Entry 5JJS (X-ray diffraction, 1.65 A resolution); this record covers chain A.

== Chain A ==
Protein: Genome polyprotein
Organism: Dengue virus 3
UniProt: Q6DLV0 (Q6DLV0_9FLAV); residues 4-895 here correspond to UniProt positions 2494-3385 (UniProt number = residue number + 2490)
Sequence (892 residues; row label = number of the first residue in the row):
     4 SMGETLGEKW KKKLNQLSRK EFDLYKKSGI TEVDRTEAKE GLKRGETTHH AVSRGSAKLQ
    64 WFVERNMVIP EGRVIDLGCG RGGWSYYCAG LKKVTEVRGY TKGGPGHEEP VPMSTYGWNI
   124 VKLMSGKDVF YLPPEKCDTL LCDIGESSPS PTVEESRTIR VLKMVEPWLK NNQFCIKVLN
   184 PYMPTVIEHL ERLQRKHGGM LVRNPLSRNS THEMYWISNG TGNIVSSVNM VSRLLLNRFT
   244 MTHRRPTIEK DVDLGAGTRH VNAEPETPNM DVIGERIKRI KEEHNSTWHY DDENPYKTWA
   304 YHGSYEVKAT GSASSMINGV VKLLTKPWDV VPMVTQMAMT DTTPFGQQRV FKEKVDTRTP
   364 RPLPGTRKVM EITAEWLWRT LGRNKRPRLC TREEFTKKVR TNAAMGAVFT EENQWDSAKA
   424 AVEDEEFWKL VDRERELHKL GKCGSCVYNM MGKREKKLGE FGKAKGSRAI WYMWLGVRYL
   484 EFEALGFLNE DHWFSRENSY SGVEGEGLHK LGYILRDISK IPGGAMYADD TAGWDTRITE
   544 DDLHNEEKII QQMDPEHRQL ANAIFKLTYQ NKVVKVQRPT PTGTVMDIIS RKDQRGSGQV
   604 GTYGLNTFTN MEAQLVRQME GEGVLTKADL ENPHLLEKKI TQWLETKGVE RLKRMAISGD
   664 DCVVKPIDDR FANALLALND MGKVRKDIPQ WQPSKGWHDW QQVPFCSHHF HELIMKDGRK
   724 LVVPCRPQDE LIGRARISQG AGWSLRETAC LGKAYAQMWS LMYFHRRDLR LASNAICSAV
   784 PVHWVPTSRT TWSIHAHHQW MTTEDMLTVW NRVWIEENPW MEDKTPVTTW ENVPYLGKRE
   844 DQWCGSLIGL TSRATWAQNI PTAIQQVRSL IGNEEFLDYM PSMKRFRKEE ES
Not modelled in the structure: 4-5, 406-417, 454-469, 744-745, 885-895
Construct notes: engineered mutation Met-5 (Gln2495 in Q6DLV0), Ile-72 (Val2562 in Q6DLV0), Glu-374 (Gly2864 in Q6DLV0)
Bound ions: Zn2+ site 1: Glu-437, His-441, Cys-446, Cys-449; Mg2+: Asp-533, Asp-664; Zn2+ site 2: His-712, Cys-728, Cys-847
Small-molecule neighbours:
  - 6L2 (5-[5-(3-hydroxyprop-1-yn-1-yl)thiophen-2-yl]-2,4-dimethoxy-N-{[(1R,3R)-3-methoxycyclohexyl]sulfonyl}benzamide): Leu-511, His-512, Leu-514, Cys-709, Ser-710, His-711, Arg-729, Arg-737, Met-761, Met-765, Tyr-766, Thr-793, Thr-794, Trp-795, Ser-796, His-798, Ala-799, His-800, His-801, Gln-802, Trp-803
  - S-adenosylhomocysteine (SAH): Ser-56, Gly-58, Ser-59, Gly-81, Cys-82, Gly-83, Arg-84, Gly-85, Gly-86, Trp-87, Thr-104, Lys-105, His-110, Glu-111, Lys-130, Asp-131, Val-132, Phe-133, Asp-146, Ile-147
From the paper describing this entry:
  - mutagenesis - S710A, R729A, H800A, Q802A: decreased catalytic activity
  - mutagenesis - R737A: abolished catalytic activity
  - mutagenesis - S710A, R729A, R737A, Y766A, W803A: abolished growth
  - mutagenesis - T794A, S796A, H800A, Q802A: decreased growth

== Summary ==
Ligands of chain A: compound 6L2 and S-adenosylhomocysteine. The Zn2+ site 1 is built by Glu-437, His-441,
Cys-446 and Cys-449. The Mg2+ site is built by Asp-533 and Asp-664. The paper reports that S710A, R729A and
R737A, among others, abolish growth; S710A, R729A and H800A, among others, reduce catalytic activity; 9
substitutions were tested in all.
Chain A is Genome polyprotein (Dengue virus 3); the structure, Dengue 3 NS5 protein with compound 27, was
determined by X-ray diffraction (same publication as 5I3P).
